Entry 6T76 (X-ray diffraction, 1.90 A resolution); this record covers chains A and D of the 3 polymer chains in the assembly.

# Chain A (and D)
Name: Periplasmic divalent cation tolerance protein
Source organism: Nostoc sp. (strain PCC 7120 / SAG 25.82 / UTEX 2576)
Notes: chain D of this document is another copy of the same molecule, construct and numbering; everything in this record applies to it too
UniProtKB: Q8YL42 (Q8YL42_NOSS1); residues 1-104 here = UniProt positions 1-104
Amino-acid sequence (114 residues; row label = number of the first residue in the row):
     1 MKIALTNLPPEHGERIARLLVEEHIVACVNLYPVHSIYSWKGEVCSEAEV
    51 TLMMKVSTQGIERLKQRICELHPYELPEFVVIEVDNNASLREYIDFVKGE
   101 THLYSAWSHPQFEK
Disordered / not traced: 105-114 (chain D: 103-114)
Construct notes: expression tag (105-114)

# Interface between chain A and chain D
Residue-residue contacts - 60 pairs, chain A then chain D:
  K2(A) with D85(D)
  N7(A) with N30(D), hydrogen bond
  P33(A) with Y32(D)
  V34(A) with N30(D); L31(D); Y32(D), hydrophobic
  H35(A) with E14(D), salt bridge; V29(D); N30(D); L31(D), hydrogen bond (backbone-backbone)
  S36(A) with V29(D); N30(D), hydrogen bond
  I37(A) with E14(D); A17(D), hydrophobic; V21(D); C28(D); V29(D), hydrogen bond (backbone-backbone); L31(D), hydrophobic
  Y38(A) with V21(D); A27(D); C28(D), hydrophobic
  S39(A) with V21(D); H24(D), hydrogen bond; A27(D), hydrogen bond (backbone-backbone); F96(D); E100(D), hydrogen bond
  W40(A) with F96(D), hydrophobic
  V44(A) with E22(D)
  T51(A) with Y32(D), hydrogen bond
  I61(A) with A88(D), hydrophobic
  K65(A) with N87(D); A88(D), hydrogen bond (side chain-backbone); S89(D), hydrogen bond (side chain-backbone); L90(D)
  C69(A) with L90(D), hydrophobic
  E75(A) with E92(D)
  L76(A) with E92(D); Y93(D); F96(D), hydrophobic
  P77(A) with L90(D); E92(D); Y93(D)
  E78(A) with K55(D), salt bridge; Y93(D)
  F79(A) with A88(D); S89(D); L90(D), hydrogen bond (backbone-backbone)
  V80(A) with I3(D), hydrophobic; V84(D), hydrophobic; S89(D); Y93(D), hydrophobic
  V81(A) with V84(D); D85(D), hydrogen bond (backbone-backbone); A88(D); S89(D), hydrogen bond (backbone-side chain)
  I82(A) with I82(D), hydrophobic; E83(D)
  E83(A) with E83(D), hydrogen bond (backbone-backbone); V84(D); D85(D)
Other interface residues (no listed pair), chain A (26 interface residues in all): L5, Y32
Other interface residues (no listed pair), chain D (28 interface residues in all): M1, R18, M53

# Summary
Chain A and chain D form an interface of 26 and 28 residues respectively, with 14 hydrogen bonds and 2 salt
bridges. Among the polar pairs are H35(A)-E14(D), E78(A)-K55(D) and N7(A)-N30(D).
Both chains are Periplasmic divalent cation tolerance protein (Nostoc sp. (strain PCC 7120 / SAG 25.82 / UTEX
2576)). Entry 6T76 (PII-like protein CutA from Nostoc sp. PCC 7120 in apo form) was determined by X-ray
diffraction together with 6T7E, 6GDU, 6GDV, 6GDW and 6GDX from the same study.
